6QL7 - chains C and F of the 18 polymer chains in the assembly; structure by X-ray diffraction, 4.60 A resolution (low resolution: residue-level contacts below are approximate; hydrogen-bond / salt-bridge calls are withheld).

== Chain C (and F) ==
Protein: Fatty acid synthase subunit alpha
Organism: Saccharomyces cerevisiae (strain ATCC 204508 / S288c)
Notes: EC 2.3.1.86, 1.1.1.100, 2.3.1.41; chain F of this document is another copy of the same molecule, construct and numbering; everything in this record applies to it too
Reference sequence: P19097 (FAS2_YEAST); numbering as in UniProt (aligned over 1-1887)
Chain sequence (1887 residues; numbered 1 to 1887; the number before each row is that of its first residue):
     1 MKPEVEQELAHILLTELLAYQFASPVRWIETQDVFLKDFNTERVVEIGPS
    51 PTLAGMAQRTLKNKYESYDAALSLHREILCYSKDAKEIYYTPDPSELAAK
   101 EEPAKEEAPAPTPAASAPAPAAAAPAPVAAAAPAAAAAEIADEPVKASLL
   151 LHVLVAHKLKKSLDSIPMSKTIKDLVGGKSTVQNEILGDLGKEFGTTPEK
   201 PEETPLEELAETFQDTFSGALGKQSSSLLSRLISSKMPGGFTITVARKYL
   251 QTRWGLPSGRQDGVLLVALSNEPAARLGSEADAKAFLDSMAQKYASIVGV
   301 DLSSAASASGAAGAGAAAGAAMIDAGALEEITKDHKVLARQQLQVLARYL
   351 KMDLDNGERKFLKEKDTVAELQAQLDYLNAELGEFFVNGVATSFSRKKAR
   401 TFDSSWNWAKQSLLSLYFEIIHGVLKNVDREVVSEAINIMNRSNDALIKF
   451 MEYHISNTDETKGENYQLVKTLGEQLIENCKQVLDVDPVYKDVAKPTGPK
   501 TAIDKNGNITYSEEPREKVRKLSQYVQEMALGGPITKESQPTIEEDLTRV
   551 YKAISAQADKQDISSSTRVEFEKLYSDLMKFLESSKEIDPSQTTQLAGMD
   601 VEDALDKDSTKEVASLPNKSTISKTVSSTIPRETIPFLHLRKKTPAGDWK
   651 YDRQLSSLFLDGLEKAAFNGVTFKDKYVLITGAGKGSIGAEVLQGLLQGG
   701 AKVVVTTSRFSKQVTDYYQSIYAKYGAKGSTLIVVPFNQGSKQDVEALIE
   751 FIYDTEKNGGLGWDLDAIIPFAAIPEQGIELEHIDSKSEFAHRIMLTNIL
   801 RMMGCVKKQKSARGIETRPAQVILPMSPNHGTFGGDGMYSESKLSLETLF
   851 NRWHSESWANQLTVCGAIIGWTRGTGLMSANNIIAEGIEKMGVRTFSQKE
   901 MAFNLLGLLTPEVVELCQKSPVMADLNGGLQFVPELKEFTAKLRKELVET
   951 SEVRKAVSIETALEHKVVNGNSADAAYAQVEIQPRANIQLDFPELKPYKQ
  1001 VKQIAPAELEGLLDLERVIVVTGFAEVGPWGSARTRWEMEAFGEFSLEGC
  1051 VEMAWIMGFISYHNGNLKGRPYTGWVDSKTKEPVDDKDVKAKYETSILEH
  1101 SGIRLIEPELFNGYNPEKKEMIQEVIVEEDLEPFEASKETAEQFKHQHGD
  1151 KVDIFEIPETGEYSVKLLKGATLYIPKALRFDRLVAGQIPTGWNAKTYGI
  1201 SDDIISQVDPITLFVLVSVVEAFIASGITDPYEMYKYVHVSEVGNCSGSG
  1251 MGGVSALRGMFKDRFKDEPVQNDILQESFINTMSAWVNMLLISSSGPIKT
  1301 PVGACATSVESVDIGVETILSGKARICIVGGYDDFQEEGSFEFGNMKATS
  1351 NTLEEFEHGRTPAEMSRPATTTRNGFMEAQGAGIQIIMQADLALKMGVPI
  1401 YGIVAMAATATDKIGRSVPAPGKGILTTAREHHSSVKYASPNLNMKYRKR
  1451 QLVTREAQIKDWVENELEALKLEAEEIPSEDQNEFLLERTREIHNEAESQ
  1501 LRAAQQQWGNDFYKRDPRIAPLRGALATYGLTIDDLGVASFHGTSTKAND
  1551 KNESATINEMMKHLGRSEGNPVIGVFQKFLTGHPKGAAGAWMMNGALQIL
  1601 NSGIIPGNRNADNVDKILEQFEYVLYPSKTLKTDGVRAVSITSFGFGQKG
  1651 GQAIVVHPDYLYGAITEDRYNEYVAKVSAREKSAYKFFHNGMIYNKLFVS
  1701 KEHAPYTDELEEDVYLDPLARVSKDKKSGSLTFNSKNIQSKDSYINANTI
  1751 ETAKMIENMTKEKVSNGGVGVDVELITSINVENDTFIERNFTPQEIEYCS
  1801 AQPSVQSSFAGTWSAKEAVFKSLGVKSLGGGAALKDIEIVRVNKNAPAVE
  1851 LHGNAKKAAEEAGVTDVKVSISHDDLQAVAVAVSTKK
Not modelled in the structure: 96-139, 303-327, 542-598, 1887
Swiss-Prot annotation at these positions:
  - active site (For beta-ketoacyl synthase activity): C1305, H1542, H1583
  - binding site (acetyl-CoA): D1772 to E1774, Y1798, S1808, E1817 to S1827, R1841 to K1844, I1871 to H1873
  - binding site (Mg(2+)): D1772, V1773, E1774, S1872, H1873
  - modified residue: S50 (Phosphoserine), S180 (O-(pantetheine 4'-phosphoryl)serine), S523 (Phosphoserine), S958 (Phosphoserine), S1440 (Phosphoserine)
  - cross-link: K37 (Glycyl lysine isopeptide (Lys-Gly) (interchain with G-Cter in ubiquitin))
  - mutagenesis: G1250 (G1250S: Cerulenin-resistance), V1769 (V1769D: Does not affect oligomerization; when associated with S-1771 and L-1773 or S-1771; L-1773; S-1879 and E-1881), G1770 (G1770D: Loss of transferase activity), V1771 (V1771S: Does not affect oligomerization but lacks transferase activity; when associated with D-1769 and L-1773 or D-1769; L-1773; S-1879 and E-1881), D1772 (D1772S: Loss of transferase activity; when associated with S-1774), V1773 (V1773L: Does not affect oligomerization but lacks transferase activity; when associated with D-1769 and S-1771 or D-1769; S-1771; S-1879 and E-1881), E1774 (E1774S: Loss of transferase activity; when associated with S-1772), R1841 (R1841A: Loss off transferase activity), V1879 (V1879S: Does not affect oligomerization but lacks transferase activity; when associated with D-1769; S-1771; L-1773 and E-1881), V1881 (V1881E: Does not affect oligomerization but lacks transferase activity; when associated with D-1769; S-1771; L-1773 and S-1879)

== How chain C and chain F interact ==
Contacting residue pairs (87):
  M1121(C) - F1265(F)
  I1122(C) - F1265(F)
  I1122(C) - K1266(F)
  I1122(C) - D1267(F)
  Q1143(C) - K1177(F)
  Q1143(C) - A1178(F)
  Q1147(C) - K1177(F)
  Q1147(C) - A1178(F)
  Y1174(C) - Y1174(F)
  K1177(C) - Q1143(F)
  K1177(C) - Q1147(F)
  A1178(C) - Q1143(F)
  A1178(C) - Q1147(F)
  S1241(C) - T1427(F)
  F1261(C) - F1261(F)
  F1261(C) - K1262(F)
  K1262(C) - F1261(F)
  F1265(C) - M1121(F)
  F1265(C) - I1122(F)
  K1266(C) - I1122(F)
  D1267(C) - I1122(F)
  N1272(C) - E1342(F)
  N1272(C) - N1345(F)
  L1275(C) - E1342(F)
  N1281(C) - V1302(F)
  A1285(C) - G1647(F)
  N1288(C) - K1413(F)
  M1289(C) - K1413(F)
  M1289(C) - I1414(F)
  M1289(C) - G1415(F)
  S1293(C) - D1412(F)
  S1293(C) - K1413(F)
  S1293(C) - I1414(F)
  S1294(C) - T1411(F)
  S1294(C) - D1412(F)
  S1294(C) - K1413(F)
  S1295(C) - A1410(F)
  S1295(C) - T1411(F)
  S1295(C) - D1412(F)
  G1296(C) - T1409(F)
  G1296(C) - A1410(F)
  G1296(C) - T1411(F)
  P1297(C) - T1409(F)
  I1298(C) - T1409(F)
  T1300(C) - T1300(F)
  T1300(C) - P1301(F)
  T1300(C) - V1302(F)
  P1301(C) - T1300(F)
  V1302(C) - N1281(F)
  V1302(C) - T1300(F)
  E1342(C) - N1272(F)
  E1342(C) - L1275(F)
  N1345(C) - N1272(F)
  T1409(C) - P1297(F)
  T1409(C) - I1298(F)
  A1410(C) - S1295(F)
  A1410(C) - G1296(F)
  T1411(C) - S1294(F)
  T1411(C) - S1295(F)
  T1411(C) - G1296(F)
  D1412(C) - S1293(F)
  D1412(C) - S1294(F)
  D1412(C) - S1295(F)
  K1413(C) - N1288(F)
  K1413(C) - M1289(F)
  K1413(C) - S1293(F)
  K1413(C) - S1294(F)
  I1414(C) - M1289(F)
  I1414(C) - S1293(F)
  G1415(C) - M1289(F)
  L1426(C) - Y1715(F)
  T1427(C) - S1241(F)
  T1427(C) - Y1715(F)
  R1430(C) - Y1715(F)
  R1430(C) - L1716(F)
  E1431(C) - L1716(F)
  S1434(C) - Q1739(F)
  S1434(C) - K1741(F)
  G1647(C) - A1285(F)
  Y1715(C) - L1426(F)
  Y1715(C) - T1427(F)
  Y1715(C) - R1430(F)
  L1716(C) - R1430(F)
  L1716(C) - E1431(F)
  Q1739(C) - S1434(F)
  S1740(C) - S1434(F)
  K1741(C) - S1434(F)
Also at the interface, not in a pair above, chain C (60 interface residues in all): F1144, H1146, P1176, M1260, I1280, E1317, E1338, M1346, G1424, H1703, A1704, P1718
Also at the interface, not in a pair above, chain F (59 interface residues in all): F1144, H1146, M1260, I1280, E1317, E1338, M1346, G1424, H1703, A1704, P1718, S1740

== Overview ==
60 residues of chain C and 59 residues of chain F are in contact. UniProt lists 3 active-site residues, 23
acetyl-CoA-binding residues, 5 Mg2+-binding residues and 10 mutagenesis sites on chain C.
Chain C and chain F are both Fatty acid synthase subunit alpha (Saccharomyces cerevisiae (strain ATCC 204508 /
S288c)); the structure, Structure of fatty acid synthase complex with bound gamma subunit from Saccharomyces
cerevisiae at 4.6 angstrom, was determined by X-ray diffraction together with 6QL5, 6QL6 and 6QL9 from the
same study.
